PDB entry 6XE0 | electron microscopy, 6.80 A resolution (low resolution: residue-level contacts below are approximate; hydrogen-bond / salt-bridge calls are withheld) | chains C and W of the 22 polymer chains in the assembly

[Chain C]
Protein: 30S ribosomal protein S4
Source organism: Escherichia coli (strain K12)
UniProt: P0A7V8 (RS4_ECOLI); residues 1-205 here correspond to UniProt positions 2-206 (UniProt number = residue number + 1)
Chain sequence (205 residues; each row starts with the number of its first residue):
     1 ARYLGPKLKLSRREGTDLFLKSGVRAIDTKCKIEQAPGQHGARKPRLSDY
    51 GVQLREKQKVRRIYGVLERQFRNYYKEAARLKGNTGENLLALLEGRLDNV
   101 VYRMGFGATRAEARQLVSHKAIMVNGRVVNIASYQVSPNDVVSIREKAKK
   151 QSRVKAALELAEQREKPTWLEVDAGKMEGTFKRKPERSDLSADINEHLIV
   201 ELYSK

[Chain W]
Molecule: 16s rRNA
Source organism: Escherichia coli K-12
Sequence (1539 nucleotides; numbered 2 to 1540; the number before each row is that of its first residue):
     2 AAUUGAAGAGUUUGAUCAUGGCUCAGAUUGAACGCUGGCGGCAGGCCUAA
    52 CACAUGCAAGUCGAACGGUAACAGGAAGAAGCUUGCUUCUUUGCUGACGA
   102 GUGGCGGACGGGUGAGUAAUGUCUGGGAAACUGCCUGAUGGAGGGGGAUA
   152 ACUACUGGAAACGGUAGCUAAUACCGCAUAACGUCGCAAGACCAAAGAGG
   202 GGGACCUUCGGGCCUCUUGCCAUCGGAUGUGCCCAGAUGGGAUUAGCUAG
   252 UAGGUGGGGUAACGGCUCACCUAGGCGACGAUCCCUAGCUGGUCUGAGAG
   302 GAUGACCAGCCACACUGGAACUGAGACACGGUCCAGACUCCUACGGGAGG
   352 CAGCAGUGGGGAAUAUUGCACAAUGGGCGCAAGCCUGAUGCAGCCAUGCC
   402 GCGUGUAUGAAGAAGGCCUUCGGGUUGUAAAGUACUUUCAGCGGGGAGGA
   452 AGGGAGUAAAGUUAAUACCUUUGCUCAUUGACGUUACCCGCAGAAGAAGC
   502 ACCGGCUAACUCCGUGCCAGCAGCCGCGGUAAUACGGAGGGUGCAAGCGU
   552 UAAUCGGAAUUACUGGGCGUAAAGCGCACGCAGGCGGUUUGUUAAGUCAG
   602 AUGUGAAAUCCCCGGGCUCAACCUGGGAACUGCAUCUGAUACUGGCAAGC
   652 UUGAGUCUCGUAGAGGGGGGUAGAAUUCCAGGUGUAGCGGUGAAAUGCGU
   702 AGAGAUCUGGAGGAAUACCGGUGGCGAAGGCGGCCCCCUGGACGAAGACU
   752 GACGCUCAGGUGCGAAAGCGUGGGGAGCAAACAGGAUUAGAUACCCUGGU
   802 AGUCCACGCCGUAAACGAUGUCGACUUGGAGGUUGUGCCCUUGAGGCGUG
   852 GCUUCCGGAGCUAACGCGUUAAGUCGACCGCCUGGGGAGUACGGCCGCAA
   902 GGUUAAAACUCAAAUGAAUUGACGGGGGCCCGCACAAGCGGUGGAGCAUG
   952 UGGUUUAAUUCGAUGCAACGCGAAGAACCUUACCUGGUCUUGACAUCCAC
  1002 GGAAGUUUUCAGAGAUGAGAAUGUGCCUUCGGGAACCGUGAGACAGGUGC
  1052 UGCAUGGCUGUCGUCAGCUCGUGUUGUGAAAUGUUGGGUUAAGUCCCGCA
  1102 ACGAGCGCAACCCUUAUCCUUUGUUGCCAGCGGUCCGGCCGGGAACUCAA
  1152 AGGAGACUGCCAGUGAUAAACUGGAGGAAGGUGGGGAUGACGUCAAGUCA
  1202 UCAUGGCCCUUACGACCAGGGCUACACACGUGCUACAAUGGCGCAUACAA
  1252 AGAGAAGCGACCUCGCGAGAGCAAGCGGACCUCAUAAAGUGCGUCGUAGU
  1302 CCGGAUUGGAGUCUGCAACUCGACUCCAUGAAGUCGGAAUCGCUAGUAAU
  1352 CGUGGAUCAGAAUGCCACGGUGAAUACGUUCCCGGGCCUUGUACACACCG
  1402 CCCGUCACACCAUGGGAGUGGGUUGCAAAAGAAGUAGGUAGCUUAACCUU
  1452 CGGGAGGGCGCUUACCACUUUGUGAUUCAUGACUGGGGUGAAGUCGUAAC
  1502 AAGGUAACCGUAGGGGAACCUGCGGUUGGAUCACCUCCU

[How chain C and chain W interact]
Contacting residue pairs (128):
  Ala1(C) - C403(W)
  Ala1(C) - G404(W)
  Ala1(C) - U405(W)
  Ala1(C) - A547(W)
  Arg2(C) - G404(W)
  Arg2(C) - U405(W)
  Arg2(C) - G406(W)
  Arg2(C) - U407(W)
  Leu4(C) - U405(W)
  Leu4(C) - G406(W)
  Pro6(C) - A430(W)
  Lys7(C) - U407(W)
  Lys7(C) - A408(W)
  Lys7(C) - A430(W)
  Leu8(C) - A430(W)
  Lys9(C) - U427(W)
  Lys9(C) - U429(W)
  Lys9(C) - A430(W)
  Lys9(C) - G542(W)
  Arg12(C) - U427(W)
  Arg12(C) - U429(W)
  Arg13(C) - G542(W)
  Arg13(C) - U543(W)
  Leu20(C) - A408(W)
  Leu20(C) - U409(W)
  Lys21(C) - U409(W)
  Lys21(C) - G410(W)
  Lys21(C) - U429(W)
  Ser22(C) - U409(W)
  Gly23(C) - U409(W)
  Val24(C) - U409(W)
  Arg25(C) - G410(W)
  Arg25(C) - A411(W)
  Lys30(C) - A411(W)
  Lys30(C) - G413(W)
  Cys31(C) - G413(W)
  Lys32(C) - G413(W)
  Lys32(C) - G425(W)
  Lys32(C) - U426(W)
  Ala36(C) - U426(W)
  Pro37(C) - U427(W)
  Gly38(C) - U426(W)
  Gly38(C) - U427(W)
  Gln39(C) - C419(W)
  Gln39(C) - G424(W)
  Gln39(C) - G425(W)
  Gln39(C) - U426(W)
  His40(C) - C511(W)
  His40(C) - U512(W)
  His40(C) - G540(W)
  His40(C) - G541(W)
  Arg43(C) - C511(W)
  Arg43(C) - U512(W)
  Pro45(C) - A510(W)
  Arg46(C) - A510(W)
  Arg46(C) - C511(W)
  Ser48(C) - A509(W)
  Tyr50(C) - U508(W)
  Tyr50(C) - A509(W)
  Gly51(C) - A509(W)
  Gln53(C) - A8(W)
  Leu54(C) - A509(W)
  Arg55(C) - G544(W)
  Gln58(C) - G544(W)
  Gln58(C) - C545(W)
  Arg61(C) - C545(W)
  Arg61(C) - A546(W)
  Arg62(C) - G544(W)
  Leu67(C) - A546(W)
  Leu67(C) - A547(W)
  Glu68(C) - C545(W)
  Glu68(C) - A546(W)
  Arg69(C) - C401(W)
  Arg69(C) - G402(W)
  Arg69(C) - A546(W)
  Arg69(C) - A547(W)
  Gln70(C) - G402(W)
  Gln70(C) - C403(W)
  Arg72(C) - A28(W)
  Asn73(C) - C401(W)
  Ala79(C) - U5(W)
  Arg80(C) - U5(W)
  Arg80(C) - C613(W)
  Arg80(C) - C614(W)
  Lys82(C) - C613(W)
  Lys82(C) - C614(W)
  Arg96(C) - C403(W)
  Thr109(C) - U407(W)
  Thr109(C) - A408(W)
  Ala111(C) - U407(W)
  Ala111(C) - A408(W)
  Glu112(C) - U407(W)
  Arg114(C) - C403(W)
  Arg114(C) - G404(W)
  Gln115(C) - G406(W)
  Gln115(C) - U407(W)
  Ser118(C) - C403(W)
  Ser118(C) - G404(W)
  Ser118(C) - U439(W)
  His119(C) - U437(W)
  His119(C) - U439(W)
  Lys120(C) - C489(W)
  Lys120(C) - C490(W)
  Arg127(C) - U619(W)
  Val129(C) - U619(W)
  Asn130(C) - U439(W)
  Asn130(C) - U619(W)
  Ile131(C) - G402(W)
  Ile131(C) - C403(W)
  Ile131(C) - U619(W)
  Ile131(C) - C620(W)
  Ser133(C) - G402(W)
  Ser133(C) - C620(W)
  Ser133(C) - A621(W)
  Tyr134(C) - C620(W)
  Arg145(C) - C490(W)
  Lys147(C) - U438(W)
  Gln151(C) - C436(W)
  Gln151(C) - U437(W)
  Ser152(C) - A435(W)
  Arg153(C) - G406(W)
  Arg153(C) - U407(W)
  Arg153(C) - C436(W)
  Arg153(C) - U437(W)
  Glu201(C) - A8(W)
  Ser204(C) - A8(W)
  Lys205(C) - A8(W)
  Lys205(C) - A26(W)
Other interface residues (no listed pair), chain C (78 interface residues in all): Tyr3, Gly5, Leu47, Asp49, Lys57, Leu81, Val128, Ala132, Gln135, Ala148, Leu202
Other interface residues (no listed pair), chain W (55 interface residues in all): A3, G27, G428, C440, A495, A499, G548

[Summary]
78 residues of chain C face 55 of chain W across their interface.
Chain C is 30S ribosomal protein S4 (Escherichia coli (strain K12)) and chain W is 16s rRNA (Escherichia coli
K-12); the structure, Cryo-EM structure of NusG-CTD bound to 70S ribosome (30S: NusG-CTD fragment), was
determined by electron microscopy.
